4J80 - chains A and B; structure by X-ray diffraction, 2.90 A resolution.

[Chain A (and B)]
Name: Chaperone protein DnaJ 2
Organism: Thermus thermophilus
Notes: chain B of this document is another copy of the same molecule, construct and numbering; everything in this record applies to it too
UniProtKB: Q56237 (DNAJ2_THET8); aligned to UniProt positions 1-273 over residues 1-273 (the alignment contains insertions or deletions, so no single offset holds)
Chain sequence (284 residues; each row starts with the number of its first residue):
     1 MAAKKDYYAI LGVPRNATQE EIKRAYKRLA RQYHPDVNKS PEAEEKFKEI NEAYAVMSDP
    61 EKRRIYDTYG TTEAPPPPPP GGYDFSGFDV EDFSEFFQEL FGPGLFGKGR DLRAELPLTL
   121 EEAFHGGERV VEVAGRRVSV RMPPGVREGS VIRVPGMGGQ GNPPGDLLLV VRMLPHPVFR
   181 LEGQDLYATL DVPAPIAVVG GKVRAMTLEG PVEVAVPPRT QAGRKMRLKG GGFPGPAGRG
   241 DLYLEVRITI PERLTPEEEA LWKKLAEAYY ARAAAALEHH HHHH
Disordered / not traced: 1, 273-284
Modified positions: Mse-1 (selenomethionine); Mse-57, Mse-142, Mse-157, Mse-173, Mse-206, Mse-226 (selenomethionine; parent Met)
Sequence notes: engineered mutation Mse-57 (Leu in Q56237), Mse-142 (Ile149 in Q56237), Mse-173 (Leu180 in Q56237), Mse-226 (Leu233 in Q56237), Gly-231 (Lys238 in Q56237); expression tag (274-284)
Reported in the primary citation:
  - conformationally variable residues (domain motion): Gly-104 to Arg-113

[How chain A and chain B interact]
Residue-residue contacts (60; chain A residue first):
  Pro-193(A) / Tyr-269(B)  hydrophobic
  Pro-193(A) / Arg-272(B)
  Ala-194(A) / Ala-194(B)  hydrophobic
  Pro-195(A) / Trp-262(B)  hydrophobic
  Pro-195(A) / Leu-265(B)  hydrophobic
  Pro-195(A) / Ala-266(B)
  Pro-195(A) / Tyr-269(B)  hydrophobic
  Ile-196(A) / Tyr-269(B)  hydrophobic
  Val-198(A) / Ile-250(B)  hydrophobic
  Val-198(A) / Leu-254(B)  hydrophobic
  Val-198(A) / Trp-262(B)  hydrophobic
  Val-199(A) / Trp-262(B)
  Val-199(A) / Lys-263(B)
  Val-199(A) / Ala-266(B)  hydrophobic
  Gly-200(A) / Tyr-270(B)
  Gly-201(A) / Tyr-270(B)  hydrogen bond (backbone-side chain)
  Lys-202(A) / Tyr-270(B)
  Arg-219(A) / Leu-254(B)
  Arg-219(A) / Glu-259(B)  salt bridge
  Thr-220(A) / Ile-250(B)
  Gln-221(A) / Thr-249(B)  hydrogen bond
  Gln-221(A) / Ile-250(B)  hydrogen bond (side chain-backbone)
  Gln-221(A) / Glu-252(B)
  Ala-222(A) / Arg-247(B)  hydrogen bond (backbone-side chain)
  Ala-222(A) / Ile-248(B)
  Arg-247(A) / Ala-222(B)  hydrogen bond (side chain-backbone)
  Ile-248(A) / Ala-222(B)
  Ile-248(A) / Ile-248(B)  hydrophobic
  Thr-249(A) / Gln-221(B)  hydrogen bond
  Ile-250(A) / Ala-194(B)  hydrophobic
  Ile-250(A) / Val-198(B)  hydrophobic
  Ile-250(A) / Thr-220(B)
  Ile-250(A) / Gln-221(B)  hydrogen bond (backbone-side chain)
  Pro-251(A) / Arg-219(B)
  Pro-251(A) / Tyr-269(B)
  Glu-252(A) / Arg-219(B)  hydrogen bond (backbone-side chain)
  Glu-252(A) / Gln-221(B)
  Arg-253(A) / Arg-219(B)
  Leu-254(A) / Val-198(B)  hydrophobic
  Leu-254(A) / Arg-219(B)
  Glu-259(A) / Arg-219(B)  salt bridge
  Leu-261(A) / Leu-261(B)
  Leu-261(A) / Lys-264(B)
  Trp-262(A) / Pro-195(B)  hydrophobic
  Trp-262(A) / Val-198(B)  hydrophobic
  Trp-262(A) / Val-199(B)
  Trp-262(A) / Trp-262(B)  hydrophobic
  Trp-262(A) / Leu-265(B)
  Lys-263(A) / Val-199(B)
  Lys-264(A) / Leu-261(B)
  Leu-265(A) / Pro-195(B)  hydrophobic
  Leu-265(A) / Trp-262(B)
  Ala-266(A) / Pro-195(B)
  Tyr-269(A) / Pro-193(B)  hydrophobic
  Tyr-269(A) / Pro-195(B)  hydrophobic
  Tyr-269(A) / Pro-251(B)
  Tyr-270(A) / Ile-196(B)
  Tyr-270(A) / Gly-201(B)
  Tyr-270(A) / Lys-202(B)
  Arg-272(A) / Pro-193(B)
Other interface residues (no listed pair), chain A (32 interface residues in all): Ala-268
Other interface residues (no listed pair), chain B (32 interface residues in all): Ala-197, Gly-200, Glu-258

[Overview]
The chain A/chain B interface involves 32 residues from each chain; the contacts include 8 hydrogen bonds and
2 salt bridges. Polar pairs include Arg-219(A)/Glu-259(B), Gly-201(A)/Tyr-270(B) and Gln-221(A)/Thr-249(B).
From the paper: conformational variability at Gly-104(A).
Chain A and chain B are both Chaperone protein DnaJ 2 (Thermus thermophilus); the structure, Thermus
thermophilus DnaJ, was determined by X-ray diffraction, deposited together with 4J7Z.
